Entry 4S20 (X-ray diffraction, 4.70 A resolution (low resolution: residue-level contacts below are approximate; hydrogen-bond / salt-bridge calls are withheld)); this record covers chains C and O of the 8 polymer chains in the assembly.

Chain C:
Molecule: DNA-directed RNA polymerase subunit beta
Organism: Escherichia coli
Notes: EC 2.7.7.6
Reference sequence: K0AVA1 (K0AVA1_ECO1C); numbering as in UniProt (aligned over 1-1342)
Amino-acid sequence (1342 residues; numbered 1 to 1342; the number before each row is that of its first residue):
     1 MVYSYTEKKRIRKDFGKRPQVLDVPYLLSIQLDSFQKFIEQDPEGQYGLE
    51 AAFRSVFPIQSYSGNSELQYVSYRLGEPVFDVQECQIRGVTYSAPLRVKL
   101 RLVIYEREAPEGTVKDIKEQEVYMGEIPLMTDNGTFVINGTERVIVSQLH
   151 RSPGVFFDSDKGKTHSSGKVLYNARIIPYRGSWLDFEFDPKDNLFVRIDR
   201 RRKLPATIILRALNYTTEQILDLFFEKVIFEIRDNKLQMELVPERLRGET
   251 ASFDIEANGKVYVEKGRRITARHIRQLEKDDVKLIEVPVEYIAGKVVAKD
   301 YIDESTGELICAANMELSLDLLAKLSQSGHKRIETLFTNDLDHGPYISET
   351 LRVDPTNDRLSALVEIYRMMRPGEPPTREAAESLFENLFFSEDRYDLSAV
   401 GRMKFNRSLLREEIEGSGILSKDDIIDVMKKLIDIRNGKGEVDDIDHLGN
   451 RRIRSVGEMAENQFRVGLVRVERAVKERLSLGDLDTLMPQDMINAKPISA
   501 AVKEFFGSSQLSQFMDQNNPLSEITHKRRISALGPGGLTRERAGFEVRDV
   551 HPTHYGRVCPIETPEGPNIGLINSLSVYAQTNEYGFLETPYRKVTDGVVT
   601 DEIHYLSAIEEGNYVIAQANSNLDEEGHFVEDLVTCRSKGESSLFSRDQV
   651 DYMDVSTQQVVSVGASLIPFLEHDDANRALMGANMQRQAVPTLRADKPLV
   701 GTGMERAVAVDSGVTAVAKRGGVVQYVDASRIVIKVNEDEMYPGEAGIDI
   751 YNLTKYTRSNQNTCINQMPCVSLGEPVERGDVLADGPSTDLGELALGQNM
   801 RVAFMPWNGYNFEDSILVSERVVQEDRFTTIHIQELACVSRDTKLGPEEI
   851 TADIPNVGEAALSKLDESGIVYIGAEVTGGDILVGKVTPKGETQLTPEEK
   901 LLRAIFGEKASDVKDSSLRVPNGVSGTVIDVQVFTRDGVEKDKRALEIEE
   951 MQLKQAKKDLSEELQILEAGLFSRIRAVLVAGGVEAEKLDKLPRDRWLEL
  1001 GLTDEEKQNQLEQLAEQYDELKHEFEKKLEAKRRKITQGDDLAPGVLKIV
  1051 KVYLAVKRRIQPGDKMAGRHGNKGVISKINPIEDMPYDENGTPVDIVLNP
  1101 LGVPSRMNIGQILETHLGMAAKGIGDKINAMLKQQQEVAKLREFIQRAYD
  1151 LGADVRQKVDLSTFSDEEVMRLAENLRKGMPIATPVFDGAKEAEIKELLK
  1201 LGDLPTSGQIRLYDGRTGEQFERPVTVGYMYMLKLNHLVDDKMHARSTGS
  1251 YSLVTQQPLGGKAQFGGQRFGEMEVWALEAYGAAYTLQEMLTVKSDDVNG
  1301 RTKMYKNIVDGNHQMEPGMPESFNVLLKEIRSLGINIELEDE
Disordered / not traced: 1-2, 226-344, 738-746, 978-1010

Chain O:
Molecule: 15-nt DNA strand
Sequence (15 nucleotides; row label = number of the first residue in the row):
     1 ACGACTGAGCCGATG

Chain C / chain O interface:
Residue-residue contacts (11; chain C residue first):
  Asn-139(C) / DA13(O)
  Thr-141(C) / DG12(O)
  His-1244(C) / DG9(O)
  Phe-1265(C) / DG9(O)
  Gly-1266(C) / DG9(O)
  Gln-1268(C) / DA8(O)
  Arg-1269(C) / DA8(O)
  Gly-1271(C) / DG7(O)
  Met-1273(C) / DT6(O)
  Glu-1274(C) / DT6(O)
  Glu-1274(C) / DG7(O)
Interface residues without a listed pair, chain C (13 interface residues in all): Glu-504, Phe-514, Gly-1267
Interface residues without a listed pair, chain O (8 interface residues in all): DC11, DT14

Overview:
Chain C and chain O form an interface of 13 and 8 residues respectively.
Chain C is DNA-directed RNA polymerase subunit beta (Escherichia coli) and chain O is a 15-nt DNA strand; the
structure, Structural basis for transcription reactivation by RapA, was determined by X-ray diffraction.
